6MUR - chains C and D of the 8 polymer chains in the assembly; structure by electron microscopy, 3.10 A resolution.

# Chain C (and D)
Protein: Uncharacterized protein Csm3
From: Thermococcus onnurineus
Notes: chain D of this document is another copy of the same molecule, construct and numbering; everything in this record applies to it too
UniProt: B6YWC0 (B6YWC0_THEON); residue numbers follow UniProt; this construct covers 1-290
Chain sequence (291 residues; row label = number of the first residue in the row; numbering starts at 0):
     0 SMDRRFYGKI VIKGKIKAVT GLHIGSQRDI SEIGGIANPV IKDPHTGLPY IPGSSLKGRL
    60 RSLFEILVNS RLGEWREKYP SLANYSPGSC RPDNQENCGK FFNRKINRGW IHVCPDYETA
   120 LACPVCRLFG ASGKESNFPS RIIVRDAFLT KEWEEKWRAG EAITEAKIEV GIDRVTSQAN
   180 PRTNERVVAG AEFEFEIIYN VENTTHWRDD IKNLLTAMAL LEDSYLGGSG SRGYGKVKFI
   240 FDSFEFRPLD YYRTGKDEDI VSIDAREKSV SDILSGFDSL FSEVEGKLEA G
Unresolved in the structure: 0-3, 28-33, 288-290 (chain D: 0, 288-290)
Differences from the reference sequence: expression tag (0); engineered mutation Ala36 (Asp in B6YWC0)
Metal / ion sites: Zn2+: His111, Cys113, Cys122, Cys125
From the paper describing this entry:
  - binding site for the 38-nt RNA strand: Ser53, Lys56, Arg58, Arg60, Ile167, Ile171, Arg173, Arg181, Gly226, Gly227, Arg231
  - mutagenesis - K56A/R60A: decreased catalytic activity with the 40-nt RNA strand
  - mutagenesis - H22A, K41A, R181A, G226A/G227A: unchanged catalytic activity with the 40-nt RNA strand
  - mutagenesis - D36A: abolished catalytic activity with the 40-nt RNA strand

# Interface between chain C and chain D
Pairs across the interface (75):
  Val18(C) - Phe147(D)
  Thr19(C) - Asp145(D)
  Ile65(C) - Phe5(D)  hydrophobic
  Leu66(C) - Leu248(D)  hydrophobic
  Asn68(C) - Arg3(D)  hydrogen bond (side chain-backbone)
  Ser69(C) - Arg4(D)
  Ser69(C) - Phe5(D)  hydrogen bond (side chain-backbone)
  Arg70(C) - Leu248(D)
  Trp74(C) - Arg252(D)
  Lys77(C) - Arg252(D)
  Pro86(C) - Asp2(D)
  Gly87(C) - Asp2(D)
  Ser88(C) - Asp2(D)
  Arg90(C) - Glu134(D)
  Arg107(C) - Glu134(D)
  Trp152(C) - His44(D)
  Glu164(C) - Pro43(D)
  Lys166(C) - Pro51(D)
  Lys166(C) - Ser53(D)  hydrogen bond
  Ile167(C) - Gln26(D)
  Glu168(C) - Ser53(D)
  Ile171(C) - Ile110(D)
  Asp172(C) - Arg90(D)  salt bridge
  Asp172(C) - Gly108(D)
  Asp172(C) - Trp109(D)  hydrogen bond (side chain-backbone)
  Arg173(C) - Ser61(D)
  Arg173(C) - Glu64(D)  salt bridge
  Arg173(C) - Ile65(D)
  Arg173(C) - Phe101(D)
  Arg173(C) - Trp109(D)  hydrogen bond (backbone-backbone)
  Arg173(C) - Ile110(D)
  Val174(C) - Phe101(D)  hydrophobic
  Gln177(C) - Arg90(D)  hydrogen bond
  Gln177(C) - Arg107(D)
  Asn179(C) - Asn106(D)
  Asn179(C) - Arg107(D)  hydrogen bond (side chain-backbone)
  Asn179(C) - Gly108(D)  hydrogen bond (side chain-backbone)
  Arg185(C) - Tyr49(D)  hydrogen bond
  Arg185(C) - Asp145(D)  salt bridge
  Val187(C) - His44(D)
  Ala188(C) - His44(D)
  Thr215(C) - Tyr251(D)  hydrogen bond (side chain-backbone)
  Thr215(C) - Arg252(D)
  Ala218(C) - Tyr251(D)
  Leu219(C) - Phe5(D)  hydrophobic
  Leu219(C) - Tyr251(D)  hydrophobic
  Asp222(C) - Lys8(D)
  Asp222(C) - Ile142(D)
  Asp222(C) - Arg144(D)  hydrogen bond (backbone-side chain)
  Asp222(C) - Ile197(D)
  Asp222(C) - Tyr251(D)  hydrogen bond
  Ser223(C) - Lys8(D)  hydrogen bond
  Ser223(C) - Arg144(D)  hydrogen bond (backbone-side chain)
  Gly229(C) - Ile142(D)
  Ser230(C) - Lys56(D)  hydrogen bond
  Ser230(C) - Ser139(D)
  Ser230(C) - Ile141(D)  hydrogen bond (side chain-backbone)
  Ser230(C) - Ile142(D)
  Ser230(C) - Val143(D)  hydrogen bond (backbone-backbone)
  Arg231(C) - Gly52(D)
  Arg231(C) - Ser53(D)  hydrogen bond (backbone-backbone)
  Arg231(C) - Val143(D)
  Arg231(C) - Asp145(D)
  Gly232(C) - Val143(D)  hydrogen bond (backbone-backbone)
  Gly232(C) - Arg144(D)
  Gly232(C) - Asp145(D)
  Lys235(C) - Arg144(D)
  Val269(C) - Tyr250(D)
  Ile272(C) - Tyr251(D)
  Ile272(C) - Arg252(D)
  Ile272(C) - Thr253(D)
  Ile272(C) - Gly254(D)
  Leu273(C) - Thr253(D)
  Leu273(C) - Gly254(D)
  Leu273(C) - Lys255(D)
Interface residues without a listed pair, chain C (46 interface residues in all): Lys155, Thr175, Glu221, Tyr224, Gly234
Interface residues without a listed pair, chain D (44 interface residues in all): Met1, Lys41, Asp42, Arg60, Arg246

# Summary
46 residues of chain C face 44 of chain D across their interface; the contacts include 19 hydrogen bonds and 3
salt bridges. Among the polar pairs are Asp172(C)-Arg90(D), Arg173(C)-Glu64(D) and Arg185(C)-Asp145(D). From
the paper: a binding site for the 38-nt RNA strand at Ser53(C), Lys56(C) and Arg58(C) among others; K56A/R60A
of chain C reduce catalytic activity with the 40-nt RNA strand; 6 substitutions were tested in all.
Both chains are Uncharacterized protein Csm3 (Thermococcus onnurineus). Entry 6MUR (Cryo-EM structure of
Csm-crRNA-target RNA ternary complex in type III-A CRISPR-Cas system) was determined by electron microscopy
together with 6MUA, 6MUU, 6MUS and 6MUT from the same study.
